PDB entry 8G1S | electron microscopy, 3.70 A resolution | chains G and I of the 8 polymer chains in the assembly

# Chain G
Name: DNA-directed RNA polymerase subunit alpha
From: Escherichia coli
Reference sequence: A0A5B9AW69 (A0A5B9AW69_ECOLX); residues 1-235 here = UniProt positions 1-235
Amino-acid sequence (235 residues; row label = number of the first residue in the row):
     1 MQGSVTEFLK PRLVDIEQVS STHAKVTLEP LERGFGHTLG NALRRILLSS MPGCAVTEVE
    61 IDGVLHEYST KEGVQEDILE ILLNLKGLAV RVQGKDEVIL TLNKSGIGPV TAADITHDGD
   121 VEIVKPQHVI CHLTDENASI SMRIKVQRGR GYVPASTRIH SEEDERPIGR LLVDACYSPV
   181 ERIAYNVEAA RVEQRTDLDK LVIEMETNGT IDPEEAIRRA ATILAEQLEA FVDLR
Not modelled in the structure: 1-7, 160-165, 235

# Chain I
Name: DNA-directed RNA polymerase subunit beta
From: Escherichia coli
Notes: EC 2.7.7.6
Reference sequence: P0A8V2 (RPOB_ECOLI); residues 1-1342 here = UniProt positions 1-1342
Amino-acid sequence (1342 residues; numbered 1 to 1342; the number before each row is that of its first residue):
     1 MVYSYTEKKR IRKDFGKRPQ VLDVPYLLSI QLDSFQKFIE QDPEGQYGLE AAFRSVFPIQ
    61 SYSGNSELQY VSYRLGEPVF DVQECQIRGV TYSAPLRVKL RLVIYEREAP EGTVKDIKEQ
   121 EVYMGEIPLM TDNGTFVING TERVIVSQLH RSPGVFFDSD KGKTHSSGKV LYNARIIPYR
   181 GSWLDFEFDP KDNLFVRIDR RRKLPATIIL RALNYTTEQI LDLFFEKVIF EIRDNKLQME
   241 LVPERLRGET ASFDIEANGK VYVEKGRRIT ARHIRQLEKD DVKLIEVPVE YIAGKVVAKD
   301 YIDESTGELI CAANMELSLD LLAKLSQSGH KRIETLFTND LDHGPYISET LRVDPTNDRL
   361 SALVEIYRMM RPGEPPTREA AESLFENLFF SEDRYDLSAV GRMKFNRSLL REEIEGSGIL
   421 SKDDIIDVMK KLIDIRNGKG EVDDIDHLGN RRIRSVGEMA ENQFRVGLVR VERAVKERLS
   481 LGDLDTLMPQ DMINAKPISA AVKEFFGSSQ LSQFMDQNNP LSEITHKRRI SALGPGGLTR
   541 ERAGFEVRDV HPTHYGRVCP IETPEGPNIG LINSLSVYAQ TNEYGFLETP YRKVTDGVVT
   601 DEIHYLSAIE EGNYVIAQAN SNLDEEGHFV EDLVTCRSKG ESSLFSRDQV DYMDVSTQQV
   661 VSVGASLIPF LEHDDANRAL MGANMQRQAV PTLRADKPLV GTGMERAVAV DSGVTAVAKR
   721 GGVVQYVDAS RIVIKVNEDE MYPGEAGIDI YNLTKYTRSN QNTCINQMPC VSLGEPVERG
   781 DVLADGPSTD LGELALGQNM RVAFMPWNGY NFEDSILVSE RVVQEDRFTT IHIQELACVS
   841 RDTKLGPEEI TADIPNVGEA ALSKLDESGI VYIGAEVTGG DILVGKVTPK GETQLTPEEK
   901 LLRAIFGEKA SDVKDSSLRV PNGVSGTVID VQVFTRDGVE KDKRALEIEE MQLKQAKKDL
   961 SEELQILEAG LFSRIRAVLV AGGVEAEKLD KLPRDRWLEL GLTDEEKQNQ LEQLAEQYDE
  1021 LKHEFEKKLE AKRRKITQGD DLAPGVLKIV KVYLAVKRRI QPGDKMAGRH GNKGVISKIN
  1081 PIEDMPYDEN GTPVDIVLNP LGVPSRMNIG QILETHLGMA AKGIGDKINA MLKQQQEVAK
  1141 LREFIQRAYD LGADVRQKVD LSTFSDEEVM RLAENLRKGM PIATPVFDGA KEAEIKELLK
  1201 LGDLPTSGQI RLYDGRTGEQ FERPVTVGYM YMLKLNHLVD DKMHARSTGS YSLVTQQPLG
  1261 GKAQFGGQRF GEMEVWALEA YGAAYTLQEM LTVKSDDVNG RTKMYKNIVD GNHQMEPGMP
  1321 ESFNVLLKEI RSLGINIELE DE
Not modelled in the structure: 1, 891-914, 1342
Swiss-Prot annotation at these positions:
  - modified residue (N6-acetyllysine): Lys-1022, Lys-1200
  - mutagenesis: Ile-561 (I561S: Resistant to antibiotics salinamide A and B), Ile-569 (I569S: Resistant to antibiotics salinamide A and B), Ala-665 (A665E: Resistant to antibiotics salinamide A and B), Asp-675 (D675A/G: Resistant to antibiotics salinamide A and B), Asn-677 (N677H/K: Resistant to antibiotics salinamide A and B), Leu-680 (L680M: Resistant to antibiotics salinamide A and B), Glu-813 (E813K: Disrupts the enzyme's active center)

# How chain G and chain I interact
Pairs across the interface (75; chain G residue first):
  His-37(G) with Gly-1218(I)
  Asn-41(G) with Gly-1215(I); Arg-1216(I), hydrogen bond (side chain-backbone); Thr-1217(I), hydrogen bond (side chain-backbone); Gly-1218(I)
  Arg-44(G) with Glu-1083(I), hydrogen bond (side chain-backbone); Tyr-1087(I); Gly-1091(I); Pro-1093(I)
  Arg-45(G) with Glu-1083(I); Asp-1084(I), salt bridge; Gly-1215(I), hydrogen bond (side chain-backbone); Arg-1216(I)
  Ser-49(G) with Glu-1083(I)
  Leu-65(G) with Ile-873(I)
  His-66(G) with Ile-873(I); Gly-874(I); Val-928(I); Ile-929(I), hydrogen bond (side chain-backbone)
  Glu-67(G) with Lys-1057(I)
  Tyr-68(G) with Tyr-756(I); Ile-831(I); Thr-927(I); Ile-929(I), hydrophobic; Ala-1055(I); Val-1056(I); Lys-1057(I)
  Thr-70(G) with Ser-730(I), hydrogen bond; Lys-755(I)
  Lys-71(G) with Asp-728(I)
  Glu-72(G) with Tyr-726(I), hydrogen bond; Asp-728(I)
  Gly-73(G) with Asp-728(I), hydrogen bond (backbone-side chain)
  Val-74(G) with Asp-728(I); Ala-729(I), hydrogen bond (backbone-backbone)
  Gln-75(G) with Val-727(I); Ala-729(I); Pro-769(I), hydrogen bond (side chain-backbone); Val-771(I), hydrogen bond (side chain-backbone)
  Glu-76(G) with Ala-729(I)
  Asp-77(G) with Ala-729(I); Tyr-756(I), hydrogen bond; Asn-766(I), hydrogen bond; Met-768(I)
  Leu-79(G) with Leu-693(I), hydrophobic; Tyr-756(I); Lys-1057(I)
  Glu-80(G) with Met-768(I)
  Leu-83(G) with Leu-693(I), hydrophobic; Arg-694(I); Asp-826(I)
  Lys-86(G) with Gln-824(I), hydrogen bond (side chain-backbone)
  Thr-134(G) with Tyr-726(I); Val-727(I), hydrogen bond (side chain-backbone); Leu-773(I)
  Tyr-152(G) with Glu-820(I); Val-823(I), hydrogen bond (side chain-backbone); Gln-824(I)
  Pro-154(G) with Arg-1059(I)
  Ser-156(G) with Arg-1059(I), hydrogen bond
  Ile-168(G) with Ile-873(I); Gly-874(I)
  Cys-176(G) with Gln-824(I), hydrogen bond (side chain-backbone)
  Ser-178(G) with Gln-824(I), hydrogen bond
  Glu-181(G) with Arg-821(I), hydrogen bond (backbone-side chain)
  Arg-182(G) with Asn-1090(I), hydrogen bond (side chain-backbone); Gly-1091(I); Thr-1092(I)
  Ile-183(G) with Gly-1091(I)
  Ala-184(G) with Glu-1089(I); Asn-1090(I); Gly-1091(I)
  Tyr-185(G) with Tyr-1087(I), hydrogen bond; Gly-1218(I), hydrogen bond (side chain-backbone)
  Asn-186(G) with Glu-1089(I)
Other interface residues (no listed pair), chain G (38 interface residues in all): Leu-48, Arg-166, Arg-170, Asp-174
Other interface residues (no listed pair), chain I (47 interface residues in all): Glu-825, Lys-864, Ala-875, Glu-876, Ile-1082, Met-1085

# In short
Chain G and chain I form an interface of 38 and 47 residues respectively, with 23 hydrogen bonds and 1 salt
bridge. Polar pairs include Arg-45(G)/Asp-1084(I), Asn-41(G)/Arg-1216(I) and Asn-41(G)/Thr-1217(I). UniProt
lists 7 mutagenesis sites on chain I.
Chain G is DNA-directed RNA polymerase subunit alpha and chain I is DNA-directed RNA polymerase subunit beta,
both from Escherichia coli; the structure, Cryo-EM structure of 3DVA component 1 of Escherichia coli que-PEC
(paused elongation complex) RNA Polymerase minus ..., was determined by electron microscopy (same publication
as 8F3C, 8G00, 8G2W, 8G4W, 8G7E and 8G8Z).
